7LN6 - chains B and G of the 7 polymer chains in the assembly; structure by electron microscopy, 3.58 A resolution.

[Chain B]
Protein: Transitional endoplasmic reticulum ATPase
Source organism: Homo sapiens
Notes: EC 3.6.4.6
Reference sequence: P55072 (TERA_HUMAN); residue numbers follow UniProt; this construct covers 1-806
Amino-acid sequence (806 residues; row label = number of the first residue in the row):
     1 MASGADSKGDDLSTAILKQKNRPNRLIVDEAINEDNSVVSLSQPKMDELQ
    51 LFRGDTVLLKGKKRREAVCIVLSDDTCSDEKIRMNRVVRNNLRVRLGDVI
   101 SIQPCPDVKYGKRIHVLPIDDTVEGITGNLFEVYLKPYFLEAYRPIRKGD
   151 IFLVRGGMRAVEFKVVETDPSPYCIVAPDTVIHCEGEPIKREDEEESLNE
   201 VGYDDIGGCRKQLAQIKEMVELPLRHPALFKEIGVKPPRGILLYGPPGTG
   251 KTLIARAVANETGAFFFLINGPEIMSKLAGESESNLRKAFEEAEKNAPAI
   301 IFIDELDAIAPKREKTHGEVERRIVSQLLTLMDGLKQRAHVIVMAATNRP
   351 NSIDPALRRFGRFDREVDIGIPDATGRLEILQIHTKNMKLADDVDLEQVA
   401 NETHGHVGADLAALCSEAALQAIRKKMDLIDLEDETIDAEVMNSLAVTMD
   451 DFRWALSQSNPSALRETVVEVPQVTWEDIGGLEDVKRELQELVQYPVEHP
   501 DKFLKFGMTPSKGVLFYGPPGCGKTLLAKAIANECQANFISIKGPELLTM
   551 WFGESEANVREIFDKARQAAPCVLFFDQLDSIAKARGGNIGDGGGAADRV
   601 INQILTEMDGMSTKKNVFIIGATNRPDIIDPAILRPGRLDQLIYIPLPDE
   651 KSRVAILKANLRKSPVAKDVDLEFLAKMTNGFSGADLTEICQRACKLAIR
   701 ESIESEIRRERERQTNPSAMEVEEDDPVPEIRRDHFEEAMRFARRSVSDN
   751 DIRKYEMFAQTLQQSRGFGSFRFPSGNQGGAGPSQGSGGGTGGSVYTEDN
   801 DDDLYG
Unresolved in the structure: 1-22, 715-726, 776-806
Differences from the reference sequence: engineered mutation Glu232 (Ala in P55072), Gln578 (Glu in P55072)
UniProt features mapped onto this chain:
  - region: Thr797 to Gly806 (Interaction with UBXN6)
  - motif: Asp802 to Gly806 (PIM motif)
  - binding site (ATP): Pro247 to Leu253, Asn348, His384, Gly521 to Leu526
  - modified residue: Ala2 (N-acetylalanine), Ser3 (Phosphoserine), Ser7 (Phosphoserine), Ser13 (Phosphoserine), Ser37 (Phosphoserine), Lys315 (N6,N6,N6-trimethyllysine), Thr436 (Phosphothreonine), Ser462 (Phosphoserine), Lys502 (N6-acetyllysine), Lys505 (N6-acetyllysine), Lys668 (N6-acetyllysine), Ser702 (Phosphoserine), Lys754 (N6-acetyllysine), Ser770 (Phosphoserine), Ser775 (Phosphoserine), Ser787 (Phosphoserine), Tyr805 (Phosphotyrosine)
  - cross-link (Glycyl lysine isopeptide (Lys-Gly)): Lys8 (interchain with G-Cter in SUMO2), Lys18 (interchain with G-Cter in SUMO2)
Ion coordination: Mg2+: Thr525 (together with ATP)
Ligand contacts:
  - ADP (adenosine-5'-diphosphate), molecule 1: Asp205, Ile206, Gly207, Pro247, Gly248, Thr249, Gly250, Lys251, Thr252, Leu253, Asp304, Ile380, His384, Gly408, Ala409
  - ADP, molecule 2: Asp333, Arg359, Arg362
  - ATP (adenosine-5'-triphosphate), molecule 1: Asp478, Ile479, Gly480, Leu482, Pro519, Pro520, Gly521, Cys522, Gly523, Lys524, Thr525, Leu526, Gln578, Asn624, Ile656, Asn660, Gly684, Ala685, Thr688
  - ATP, molecule 2: Asp609, Arg635, Arg638
What the authors report for this chain:
  - self-association interface (contacts with another copy of this molecule): Gly767 to Ser775
  - mutagenesis - L464A: decreased catalytic activity
  - mutagenesis - W551A/F552A, R599A: abolished catalytic activity
  - mutagenesis - I590A/D592A: unchanged catalytic activity
  - disease-associated variants - A232E: increased catalytic activity (citing earlier work)
  - mutagenesis - E578Q: decreased catalytic activity (citing earlier work)

[Chain G]
Protein: polyubiquitinated Ub-Eos
Source organism: Mus musculus
Amino-acid sequence (23 residues; each row starts with the number of its first residue; X marks 23 residues of unknown identity (built as UNK)):
     1 XXXXXXXXXXXXXXXXXXXXXXX

[Chain B / chain G interface]
Interface residues of chain B (facing chain G), 9 residues: Lys277, Leu278, Ala279, Met550, Trp551, Phe552, Gly591, Gly593, Gly594

[In short]
Chain B and chain G make no direct contact in this assembly. Bound to chain B: ATP and ADP. Curated annotation
(UniProt) lists 15 ATP-binding residues on chain B. The paper reports that L464A and E578Q of chain B reduce
catalytic activity; a self-association interface involving Gly767(B); 6 substitutions were tested in all.
Chain B is Transitional endoplasmic reticulum ATPase (Homo sapiens) and chain G is polyubiquitinated Ub-Eos
(Mus musculus); the structure, Cryo-EM structure of human p97 in complex with Npl4/Ufd1 and polyubiquitinated
Ub-Eos (CHAPSO, Class 2, Open ..., was determined by electron microscopy, deposited together with 7LMZ, 7LN0,
7LN1, 7LN2, 7LN3, 7LN4 and 7LN5.
